Entry 5AZV (X-ray diffraction, 2.70 A resolution); this record covers chain A.

Chain A:
Name: Peroxisome proliferator-activated receptor gamma
From: Homo sapiens
Reference sequence: P37231 (PPARG_HUMAN); residues 204-477 here correspond to UniProt positions 232-505 (UniProt number = residue number + 28)
Sequence (276 residues; numbered 202 to 477; the number before each row is that of its first residue):
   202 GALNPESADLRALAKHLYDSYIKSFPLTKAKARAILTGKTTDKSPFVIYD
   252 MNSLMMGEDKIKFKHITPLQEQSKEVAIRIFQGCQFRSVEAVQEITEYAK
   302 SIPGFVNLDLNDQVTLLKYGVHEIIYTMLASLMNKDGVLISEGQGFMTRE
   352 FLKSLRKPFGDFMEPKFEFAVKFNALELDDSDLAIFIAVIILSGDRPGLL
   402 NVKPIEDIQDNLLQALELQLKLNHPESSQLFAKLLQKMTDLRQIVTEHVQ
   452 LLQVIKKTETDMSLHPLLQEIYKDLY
Not modelled in the structure: 202-206, 241, 264-274
Differences from the reference sequence: expression tag (202-203)
Swiss-Prot annotation at these positions:
  - motif: P467 to D475 (9aaTAD)
  - binding site (rosiglitazone): Q286 to S289, H323, H449, Y473
  - cross-link: K224 (Glycyl lysine isopeptide (Lys-Gly) (interchain with G-Cter in ubiquitin))
Covalently attached groups: 17-oxoDHA (4M5) linked to C285
Ligand contacts: 17-oxoDHA (4M5; (4Z,7Z,10Z,13Z,19Z)-17-oxidanylidenedocosa-4,7,10,13,19-pentaenoic acid): I281, F282, G284, Q286, F287, R288, S289, I326, Y327, L330, V339, I341, S342, E343, M348, M364, K367, H449, Y473

Summary:
17-oxoDHA is covalently linked to C285. From UniProt: 7 rosiglitazone-binding residues.
Chain A is Peroxisome proliferator-activated receptor gamma (Homo sapiens); the structure, Crystal structure
of hPPARgamma ligand binding domain complexed with 17-oxoDHA, was determined by X-ray diffraction (same
publication as 5AZT).
